PDB entry 5CED | X-ray diffraction, 2.02 A resolution | chains A and B

== Chain A ==
Name: Bd3459
Organism: Bdellovibrio bacteriovorus HD100
Notes: EC 3.4.16.4; fragment: Bd3459
UniProt: Q6MHT0 (Q6MHT0_BDEBA); residue numbers follow UniProt; this construct covers 1-446
Sequence (446 residues; numbered 1 to 446; the number before each row is that of its first residue):
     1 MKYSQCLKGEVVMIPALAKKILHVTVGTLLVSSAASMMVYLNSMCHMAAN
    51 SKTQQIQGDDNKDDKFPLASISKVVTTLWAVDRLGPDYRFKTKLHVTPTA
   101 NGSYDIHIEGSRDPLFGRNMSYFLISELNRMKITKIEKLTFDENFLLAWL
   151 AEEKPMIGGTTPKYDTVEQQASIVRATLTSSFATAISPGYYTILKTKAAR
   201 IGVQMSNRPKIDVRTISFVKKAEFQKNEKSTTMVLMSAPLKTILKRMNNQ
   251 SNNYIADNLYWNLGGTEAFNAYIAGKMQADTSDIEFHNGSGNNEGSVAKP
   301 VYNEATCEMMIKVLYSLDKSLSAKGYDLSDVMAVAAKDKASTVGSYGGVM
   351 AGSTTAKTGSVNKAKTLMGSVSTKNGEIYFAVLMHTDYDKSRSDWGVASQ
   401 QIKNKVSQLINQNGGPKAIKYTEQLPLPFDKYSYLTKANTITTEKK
Disordered / not traced: 1-37, 150-169, 439-446
Construct notes: conflict M37 (Ala in Q6MHT0); engineered mutation M38 (Lys in Q6MHT0)
Disulfide bonds: C45-C307
Covalent attachments: open form - penicillin g (PNM) linked to S70
Small-molecule neighbours: open form - penicillin g (PNM): A69, K73, Q250, S251, N292, T342, K357, T358, G359, S360, V361, K365, Y388, W395

== Chain B ==
Name: Bd3460
Organism: Bdellovibrio bacteriovorus HD100
UniProt: Q6MHS9 (Q6MHS9_BDEBA); residue numbers follow UniProt; this construct covers 1-220
Sequence (230 residues; each row starts with the number of its first residue):
     1 MKKSYLLAALIFFLAGLLHGTAFAMSGKSSKALNEAAEQGDLAKVKNLVQ
    51 KNKIDLNAQDETGMTPLMNAAMGGNLDIVKFLLSKKVNLELKNNGGETAL
   101 AFAVTNDAYDVAEELIKAGANVDIIVAGDEGDTLFMRAAQNNKKTAESIL
   151 AKNKSLINKANTLGETALFAVARYGTPADIDFLIKKGADLKLKNKKGQTA
   201 LDVAKEASNQDTAKALSKKKLEHHHHHHHH
Disordered / not traced: 1-26, 221-230
Construct notes: conflict M25 (Ala in Q6MHS9); expression tag (221-230)

== Interface between chain A and chain B ==
Pairs across the interface (47; chain A residue first):
  S345(A) - Y109(B)
  S345(A) - N141(B)
  S345(A) - N142(B)  hydrogen bond
  Y346(A) - D107(B)
  Y346(A) - N141(B)
  G347(A) - Q140(B)
  G347(A) - N141(B)
  G348(A) - Q140(B)
  G348(A) - Y174(B)
  G348(A) - G175(B)
  G348(A) - T176(B)
  G348(A) - D179(B)
  V349(A) - Y174(B)  hydrogen bond (backbone-backbone)
  V349(A) - G175(B)
  Y388(A) - E38(B)  hydrogen bond
  D389(A) - T62(B)
  K390(A) - T62(B)
  K390(A) - N94(B)  hydrogen bond (backbone-side chain)
  S391(A) - N94(B)
  R392(A) - M64(B)
  R392(A) - M72(B)
  R392(A) - F102(B)
  S393(A) - N93(B)  hydrogen bond
  S393(A) - G95(B)
  S393(A) - E97(B)  hydrogen bond
  S393(A) - F102(B)
  S393(A) - A127(B)
  W395(A) - E38(B)
  W395(A) - N106(B)
  G396(A) - T105(B)
  G396(A) - R137(B)
  V397(A) - A127(B)
  V397(A) - G128(B)
  Q400(A) - R137(B)
  Q400(A) - Q140(B)
  Q400(A) - N141(B)  hydrogen bond
  K403(A) - D107(B)  salt bridge
  K403(A) - N141(B)  hydrogen bond
  N404(A) - Q140(B)
  N404(A) - Y174(B)
  S407(A) - Y174(B)
  Q408(A) - Y174(B)
  Q408(A) - A207(B)  hydrogen bond (side chain-backbone)
  N411(A) - R173(B)  hydrogen bond (side chain-backbone)
  N411(A) - A207(B)  hydrogen bond (side chain-backbone)
  N411(A) - S208(B)
  N411(A) - N209(B)
Other interface residues (no listed pair), chain A (23 interface residues in all): T342, S399, P416
Other interface residues (no listed pair), chain B (28 interface residues in all): D211

== Summary ==
The interface between chain A and chain B involves 23 residues on one side and 28 on the other; the contacts
include 11 hydrogen bonds and 1 salt bridge. Polar pairs include K403(A)-D107(B), S345(A)-N142(B) and
Y388(A)-E38(B).
Chain A is Bd3459 and chain B is Bd3460, both from Bdellovibrio bacteriovorus HD100; the structure, Penicillin
G Acylated Bd3459 Predatory Endopeptidase from Bdellovibrio bacteriovorus in complex with immunity protein
Bd3460, was determined by X-ray diffraction together with 5CEA, 5CEB, 5CEC and 5CER from the same study.
